PDB entry 4CEY | X-ray diffraction, 2.75 A resolution | chains A and C of the 4 polymer chains in the assembly

[Chain A]
Name: VP1
Organism: Enterovirus A71
UniProtKB: B2ZUN0 (B2ZUN0_9ENTO); residues 1-297 here correspond to UniProt positions 566-862 (UniProt number = residue number + 565)
Chain sequence (297 residues; numbered 1 to 297; the number before each row is that of its first residue):
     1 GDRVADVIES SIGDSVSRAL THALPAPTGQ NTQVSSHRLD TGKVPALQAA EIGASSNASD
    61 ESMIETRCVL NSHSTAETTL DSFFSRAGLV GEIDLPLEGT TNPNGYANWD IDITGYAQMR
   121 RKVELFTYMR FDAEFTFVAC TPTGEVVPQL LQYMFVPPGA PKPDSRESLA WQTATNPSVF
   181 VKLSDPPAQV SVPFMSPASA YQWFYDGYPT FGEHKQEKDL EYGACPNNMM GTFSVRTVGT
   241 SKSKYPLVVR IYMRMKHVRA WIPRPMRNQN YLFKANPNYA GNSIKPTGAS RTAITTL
Differences from the reference sequence: conflict Glu98 (Lys663 in B2ZUN0)
Bound ions: Na+: Gln189 (shared with Val20(C), Ser21(C) of chain C)
Small-molecule neighbours: 906 (1-(2-aminopyridin-4-yl)-3-[(3S)-5-{4-[(E)-(ethoxyimino)methyl]phenoxy}-3-methylpentyl]imidazolidin-2-one): Ile111, Asp112, Ile113, Thr114, Phe131, Ala133, Phe135, Phe137, Tyr153, Phe155, Pro177, Ser178, Val179, Val190, Val192, Met195, Tyr201, Gln202, Trp203, Asn228, Met230, Phe233, Met253, Lys274
From the paper describing this entry:
  - binding site for 906: Asp112, Ile113, Phe135, Phe155

[Chain C]
Name: VP3
Organism: Enterovirus A71
UniProtKB: B2ZUN0 (B2ZUN0_9ENTO); residues 1-242 here correspond to UniProt positions 324-565 (UniProt number = residue number + 323)
Chain sequence (242 residues; each row starts with the number of its first residue):
     1 GFPTELKPGT NQFLTTDDGV SAPILPNFHP TPCIHIPGEV RNLLELCQVE TILEVNNVPT
    61 NATSLMERLR FPVSAQAGKG ELCAVFRADP GRNGPWQSTL LGQLCGYYTQ WSGSLEVTFM
   121 FTGSFMATGK MLIAYTPPGG PLPKDRATAM LGTHVIWDFG LQSSVTLVIP WISNTHYRAH
   181 ARDGVFDYYT TGLVSIWYQT NYVVPIGAPN TAYIIALAAA QKNFTMKLCK DASDILQTGT
   241 IQ
Bound ions: Na+: Val20, Ser21 (shared with Gln189(A) of chain A)

[Interface between chain A and chain C]
Residue-residue contacts - 168 pairs, chain A then chain C:
  Gly29(A) - Thr225(C)
  Gln30(A) - Lys222(C)  hydrogen bond (backbone-backbone)
  Gln30(A) - Asn223(C)
  Ala46(A) - Val165(C)
  Ala46(A) - Thr166(C)  hydrogen bond (backbone-backbone)
  Leu47(A) - Gln162(C)
  Leu47(A) - Ser164(C)
  Gln48(A) - Gln162(C)
  Gln48(A) - Ser163(C)
  Gln48(A) - Ser164(C)  hydrogen bond (backbone-backbone)
  Gln48(A) - Thr166(C)
  Ala50(A) - Met120(C)  hydrophobic
  Ala50(A) - Ser164(C)  hydrogen bond (backbone-side chain)
  Ala50(A) - Leu217(C)  hydrophobic
  Glu51(A) - Ser163(C)  hydrogen bond
  Ser55(A) - Gln48(C)
  Ser55(A) - Val49(C)
  Ser55(A) - Glu50(C)  hydrogen bond (side chain-backbone)
  Ser56(A) - Glu50(C)  hydrogen bond (backbone-side chain)
  Ser56(A) - Glu116(C)
  Ser56(A) - Thr118(C)
  Ser56(A) - Thr166(C)  hydrogen bond
  Ala58(A) - Gln221(C)
  Ser59(A) - Gln221(C)
  Asp60(A) - Ser114(C)  hydrogen bond
  Asp60(A) - Val168(C)
  Asp60(A) - Pro170(C)
  Asp60(A) - Gln221(C)  hydrogen bond
  Met63(A) - Val155(C)  hydrophobic
  Met63(A) - Thr166(C)
  Met63(A) - Val168(C)  hydrophobic
  Ile64(A) - Thr153(C)
  Ile64(A) - Pro170(C)  hydrophobic
  Asn71(A) - Asn223(C)  hydrogen bond (side chain-backbone)
  His73(A) - Ser112(C)  hydrogen bond
  His73(A) - His176(C)  hydrogen bond
  His73(A) - Tyr177(C)
  His73(A) - Thr225(C)
  Ser74(A) - Thr225(C)
  Thr75(A) - Asn42(C)  hydrogen bond (backbone-side chain)
  Thr75(A) - Leu44(C)
  Thr75(A) - Thr225(C)
  Glu77(A) - Tyr108(C)  hydrogen bond (backbone-side chain)
  Glu77(A) - Lys227(C)
  Glu77(A) - Leu228(C)  hydrogen bond (side chain-backbone)
  Glu77(A) - Cys229(C)  hydrogen bond (side chain-backbone)
  Thr78(A) - Asn42(C)  hydrogen bond
  Thr78(A) - Leu43(C)  hydrogen bond (backbone-backbone)
  Thr78(A) - Leu44(C)
  Thr78(A) - Tyr108(C)
  Thr78(A) - Met226(C)
  Thr79(A) - Arg41(C)
  Thr79(A) - Asn42(C)
  Leu80(A) - Val40(C)
  Leu80(A) - Arg41(C)
  Phe83(A) - Leu43(C)  hydrophobic
  Phe83(A) - Tyr107(C)  hydrophobic
  Phe83(A) - Tyr108(C)
  Arg86(A) - Thr15(C)
  Arg86(A) - Cys229(C)
  Ala87(A) - Thr15(C)  hydrogen bond (backbone-backbone)
  Thr114(A) - Ile241(C)
  Gly115(A) - Gln237(C)
  Gly115(A) - Ile241(C)
  Tyr116(A) - Gln237(C)
  Ala117(A) - Leu236(C)
  Ala117(A) - Gln237(C)  hydrogen bond (backbone-side chain)
  Ala117(A) - Ile241(C)
  Gln118(A) - Asp231(C)
  Gln118(A) - Ile235(C)
  Arg120(A) - Ile241(C)
  Arg121(A) - Gln103(C)  hydrogen bond
  Arg121(A) - Tyr107(C)  hydrogen bond
  Arg121(A) - Leu236(C)
  Lys122(A) - Tyr107(C)
  Leu125(A) - Leu104(C)  hydrophobic
  Phe126(A) - Val40(C)  hydrophobic
  Arg130(A) - Pro30(C)
  Arg130(A) - Thr31(C)  hydrogen bond (side chain-backbone)
  Arg130(A) - Pro32(C)
  Arg130(A) - Cys33(C)
  Glu134(A) - Gly19(C)
  Glu134(A) - Ser21(C)  hydrogen bond
  Thr136(A) - Phe13(C)
  Pro177(A) - Ile24(C)
  Pro186(A) - Asn11(C)
  Gln189(A) - Phe13(C)
  Gln189(A) - Ser21(C)  hydrogen bond
  Val190(A) - Ser21(C)
  Val190(A) - Ala22(C)
  Val190(A) - Ile24(C)  hydrophobic
  Ser191(A) - Ser21(C)  hydrogen bond (side chain-backbone)
  Ser191(A) - Ala22(C)  hydrogen bond (backbone-backbone)
  Ser191(A) - Pro23(C)
  Ser191(A) - Ile24(C)  hydrogen bond (backbone-backbone)
  Pro193(A) - Leu25(C)  hydrophobic
  Pro193(A) - Phe28(C)  hydrophobic
  Phe194(A) - Phe28(C)
  Phe194(A) - Pro30(C)
  Met195(A) - Leu25(C)  hydrophobic
  Met195(A) - Phe28(C)  hydrophobic
  Ser196(A) - Thr31(C)  hydrogen bond (backbone-side chain)
  Pro197(A) - Thr31(C)
  Ala198(A) - Thr31(C)
  Ser199(A) - Pro32(C)  hydrogen bond (side chain-backbone)
  Ser199(A) - Cys33(C)
  Ser199(A) - Ile34(C)  hydrogen bond (side chain-backbone)
  Arg254(A) - Asp17(C)  hydrogen bond (side chain-backbone)
  Arg254(A) - Asp18(C)  salt bridge
  Arg254(A) - Gly19(C)
  Arg259(A) - Cys33(C)
  Arg259(A) - Glu39(C)  salt bridge
  Ala260(A) - Glu39(C)
  Ala260(A) - Val40(C)  hydrogen bond (backbone-backbone)
  Trp261(A) - Cys33(C)  hydrophobic
  Trp261(A) - Ile36(C)  hydrogen bond (side chain-backbone)
  Trp261(A) - Pro37(C)
  Trp261(A) - Gly38(C)
  Trp261(A) - Glu39(C)
  Ile262(A) - Pro37(C)
  Ile262(A) - Gly38(C)  hydrogen bond (backbone-backbone)
  Pro263(A) - Val40(C)
  Pro263(A) - Leu46(C)  hydrophobic
  Met266(A) - Leu100(C)  hydrophobic
  Met266(A) - Tyr107(C)  hydrophobic
  Arg267(A) - Leu236(C)
  Gln269(A) - Leu236(C)
  Asn270(A) - Leu236(C)
  Asn270(A) - Gln237(C)
  Tyr271(A) - Leu236(C)  hydrogen bond (backbone-backbone)
  Tyr271(A) - Ile241(C)  hydrophobic
  Leu272(A) - Ile241(C)
  Leu272(A) - Gln242(C)  hydrogen bond (backbone-backbone)
  Phe273(A) - Ile241(C)
  Phe273(A) - Gln242(C)
  Lys274(A) - Ile241(C)
  Lys274(A) - Gln242(C)  hydrogen bond (backbone-backbone)
  Ile284(A) - Leu65(C)  hydrophobic
  Pro286(A) - Leu65(C)  hydrophobic
  Pro286(A) - Arg68(C)
  Thr287(A) - Gln97(C)
  Gly288(A) - Gln97(C)
  Ala289(A) - Asn57(C)  hydrogen bond (backbone-side chain)
  Ala289(A) - Arg68(C)
  Ala289(A) - Asn93(C)
  Ala289(A) - Gln97(C)  hydrogen bond (backbone-side chain)
  Ser290(A) - Asn57(C)
  Ser290(A) - Thr60(C)
  Ser290(A) - Arg68(C)  hydrogen bond
  Arg291(A) - Val55(C)  hydrogen bond (side chain-backbone)
  Arg291(A) - Asn57(C)  hydrogen bond
  Arg291(A) - Val58(C)
  Arg291(A) - Val85(C)  hydrogen bond (side chain-backbone)
  Arg291(A) - Phe86(C)
  Ala293(A) - Val58(C)
  Ile294(A) - Val55(C)
  Ile294(A) - Asn56(C)
  Ile294(A) - Phe71(C)  hydrophobic
  Ile294(A) - Cys83(C)
  Ile294(A) - Ala84(C)
  Ile294(A) - Val85(C)  hydrogen bond (backbone-backbone)
  Thr295(A) - Leu82(C)
  Thr295(A) - Cys83(C)
  Thr295(A) - Val85(C)
  Thr296(A) - Val85(C)
  Leu297(A) - Val85(C)  hydrophobic
  Leu297(A) - Arg87(C)
  Leu297(A) - Leu193(C)  hydrophobic
Other interface residues (no listed pair), chain A (93 interface residues in all): Ser17, Ala23, Thr32, Ala49, Ala54, Ser82, Tyr128, Val138, Phe155, Pro187, Val192, Ala200, Tyr252, Lys256, Asn268, Lys285, Thr292
Other interface residues (no listed pair), chain C (93 interface residues in all): Thr16, His35, Glu54, Gly94, Pro95, Ser98, Leu142, Trp171, Ala232, Thr238

[Summary]
The chain A/chain C interface involves 93 residues from each chain, with 46 hydrogen bonds and 2 salt bridges.
Polar pairs include Arg254(A)-Asp18(C), Arg259(A)-Glu39(C) and Ala50(A)-Ser164(C). Compound 906 is bound
between chain A and chain C. From the paper: a binding site for 906 at Asp112(A), Ile113(A) and Phe135(A)
among others.
Here chain A is VP1 and chain C is VP3, both from Enterovirus A71. Entry 4CEY (Crystal structure of human
Enterovirus 71 in complex with the uncoating inhibitor NLD) was determined by X-ray diffraction, deposited
together with 4CDQ, 4CDU, 4CDW, 4CDX and 4CEW.
